Entry 3ZNK (X-ray diffraction, 2.71 A resolution); this record covers chains A and E of the 6 polymer chains in the assembly.

# Chain A (and E)
Name: Haemagglutinin
Organism: Influenza A virus
Notes: fragment: ha1 of trypsin released ectodomain, residues 17-340; chain E of this document is another copy of the same molecule, construct and numbering; everything in this record applies to it too
Reference sequence: Q6DQ34 (Q6DQ34_9INFA); residues 1-326 here correspond to UniProt positions 17-342 (UniProt number = residue number + 16)
Sequence (326 residues; each row starts with the number of its first residue):
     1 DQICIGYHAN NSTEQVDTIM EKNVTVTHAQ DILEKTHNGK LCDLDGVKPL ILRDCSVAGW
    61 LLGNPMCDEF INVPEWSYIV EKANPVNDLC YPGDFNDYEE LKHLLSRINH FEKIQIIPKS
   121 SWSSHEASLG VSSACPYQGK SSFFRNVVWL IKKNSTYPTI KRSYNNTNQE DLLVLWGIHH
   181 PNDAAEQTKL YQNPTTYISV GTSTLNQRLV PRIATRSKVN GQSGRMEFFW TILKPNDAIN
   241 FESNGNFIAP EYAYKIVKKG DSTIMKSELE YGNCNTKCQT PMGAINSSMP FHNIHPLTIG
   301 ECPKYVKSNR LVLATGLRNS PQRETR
Not modelled in the structure: 322-326
Differences from the reference sequence: conflict Thr325 (Arg341 in Q6DQ34)
Disulfide bonds: Cys42-Cys274, Cys55-Cys67, Cys90-Cys135, Cys278-Cys302
Covalently attached groups: N-acetylglucosamine (NAG) linked to Asn23, Asn165

# Chain A / chain E interface
Pairs across the interface (19; chain A residue first):
  His180(A) with Asn206(E), hydrogen bond
  Arg212(A) with Asn206(E), hydrogen bond (side chain-backbone); Gln207(E)
  Ile213(A) with Ser199(E); Arg208(E), hydrogen bond (backbone-side chain)
  Ala214(A) with Ser199(E); Asn206(E)
  Thr215(A) with Gly201(E); Asn240(E), hydrogen bond (backbone-side chain)
  Arg216(A) with Thr202(E); Asn206(E), hydrogen bond; Asn240(E)
  Ser217(A) with Thr202(E), hydrogen bond (backbone-backbone); Ser203(E), hydrogen bond (side chain-backbone); Asp237(E), hydrogen bond; Ala238(E), hydrogen bond (side chain-backbone)
  Val219(A) with Ser203(E)
  Arg225(A) with Thr202(E), hydrogen bond (side chain-backbone); Ser203(E), hydrogen bond (side chain-backbone)
Interface residues without a listed pair, chain E (14 interface residues in all): Val200, Thr204, Leu205, Glu242

# In short
Chain A and chain E form an interface of 9 and 14 residues respectively, with 11 hydrogen bonds. Polar pairs
include His180(A)-Asn206(E), Arg212(A)-Asn206(E) and Ile213(A)-Arg208(E). Covalently linked
N-acetylglucosamine: at Asn23(A) and Asn165(A).
Both chains are Haemagglutinin (Influenza A virus). Entry 3ZNK (H5 Haemagglutinin in Complex with
6-O-Sulfo-2,3-Sialyllactosamine (Sulfated 3'SLN)) was determined by X-ray diffraction together with 3ZNL and
3ZNM from the same study.
